PDB entry 4FGH | X-ray diffraction, 2.50 A resolution | chain A

== Chain A ==
Name: Dihydrofolate reductase
Source organism: Staphylococcus aureus
Notes: EC 1.5.1.3
UniProtKB: P0A017 (DYR_STAAU); residues 0-158 here correspond to UniProt positions 1-159 (UniProt number = residue number + 1)
Amino-acid sequence (163 residues; numbered 0 to 162; the number before each row is that of its first residue; numbering starts at 0):
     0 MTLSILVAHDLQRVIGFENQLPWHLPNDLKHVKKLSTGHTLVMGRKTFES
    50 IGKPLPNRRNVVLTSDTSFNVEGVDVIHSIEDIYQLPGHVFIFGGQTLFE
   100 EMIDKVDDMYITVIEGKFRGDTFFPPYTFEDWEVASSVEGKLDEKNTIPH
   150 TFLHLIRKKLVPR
Differences from the reference sequence: expression tag (159-162)
Residues lining bound ligands:
  - 0U6 ((2E)-3-{5-[(2,4-diamino-6-ethylpyrimidin-5-yl)methyl]-2,3-dimethoxyphenyl}-1-[(1S)-1-(2-methylprop-1-en-1-yl)phthalazin-2(1H)-yl]prop-2-en-1-one): L5, V6, A7, L20, D27, L28, V31, K32, S49, I50, L54, P55, N56, R57, F92, T111
  - NADP (NAP; NADP nicotinamide-adenine-dinucleotide phosphate): V6, A7, I14, G15, F16, E17, N18, Q19, L20, W22, G43, R44, K45, T46, S49, L62, T63, S64, D65, H77, S78, I79, F92, G93, G94, Q95, T96, L97, F98, E100, T121
Curated features (UniProtKB/Swiss-Prot):
  - binding site (substrate): L5, V6, D27, S49, R57, F92
  - binding site (NADP(+)): V6, A7, I14 to Q19, G43 to T46, L62 to D65, F92 to L97, E100, T121

== Overview ==
Bound to chain A: NADP and compound 0U6. Curated annotation (UniProt) lists 6 substrate-binding residues and
24 NADP+-binding residues.
Chain A is Dihydrofolate reductase (Staphylococcus aureus); the structure, S. aureus dihydrofolate reductase
co-crystallized with ethyl-DAP isobutenyl-dihydrophthalazine inhibitor, was determined by X-ray diffraction
(same publication as 4FGG).
